PDB entry 1E79 | X-ray diffraction, 2.40 A resolution | chains G and H of the 9 polymer chains in the assembly

== Chain G ==
Name: ATP synthase gamma chain
Source organism: Bos taurus
Notes: EC 3.6.1.34
Reference sequence: P05631 (ATPG_BOVIN); residues 1-272 here correspond to UniProt positions 26-297 (UniProt number = residue number + 25)
Chain sequence (272 residues; numbered 1 to 272; the number before each row is that of its first residue):
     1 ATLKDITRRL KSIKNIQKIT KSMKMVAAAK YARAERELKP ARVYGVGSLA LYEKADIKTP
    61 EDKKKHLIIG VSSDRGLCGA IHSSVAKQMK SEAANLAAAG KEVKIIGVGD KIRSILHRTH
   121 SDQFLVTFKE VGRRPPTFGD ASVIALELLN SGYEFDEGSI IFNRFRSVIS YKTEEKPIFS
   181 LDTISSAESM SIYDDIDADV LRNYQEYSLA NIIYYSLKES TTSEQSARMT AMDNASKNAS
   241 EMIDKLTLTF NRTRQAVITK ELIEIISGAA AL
Unresolved in the structure: 62-66, 97-100
Swiss-Prot annotation at these positions:
  - modified residue: K14 (N6-acetyllysine), K24 (N6-succinyllysine), K30 (N6-acetyllysine), K90 (N6-acetyllysine), S121 (Phosphoserine), K129 (N6-acetyllysine), K172 (N6-acetyllysine), K245 (N6-succinyllysine)

== Chain H ==
Name: ATP synthase delta chain
Source organism: Bos taurus
Notes: EC 3.6.1.34
Reference sequence: P05630 (ATPD_BOVIN); residues 1-146 here correspond to UniProt positions 23-168 (UniProt number = residue number + 22)
Chain sequence (146 residues; row label = number of the first residue in the row):
     1 AEAAAAQAPA AGPGQMSFTF ASPTQVFFNS ANVRQVDVPT QTGAFGILAA HVPTLQVLRP
    61 GLVVVHAEDG TTSKYFVSSG SVTVNADSSV QLLAEEAVTL DMLDLGAAKA NLEKAQSELL
   121 GAADEATRAE IQIRIEANEA LVKALE
Unresolved in the structure: 1-14, 146
Swiss-Prot annotation at these positions:
  - modified residue (N6-acetyllysine): K114, K143

== Chain G / chain H interface ==
Pairs across the interface (37):
  P40(G) - T24(H)
  A41(G) - P23(H)
  V43(G) - T19(H)
  V43(G) - V26(H)  hydrophobic
  V43(G) - N29(H)
  Y44(G) - A21(H)
  Y44(G) - S22(H)
  Y44(G) - P23(H)
  Y44(G) - L93(H)  hydrophobic
  G47(G) - L93(H)
  S48(G) - L93(H)
  A50(G) - Q91(H)  hydrogen bond (backbone-side chain)
  L51(G) - L55(H)  hydrophobic
  L51(G) - N85(H)
  K54(G) - D87(H)  salt bridge
  K54(G) - S89(H)  hydrogen bond
  F138(G) - P23(H)  hydrophobic
  F138(G) - E95(H)
  I192(G) - P53(H)
  Y193(G) - P53(H)  hydrophobic
  Y193(G) - T54(H)
  Y193(G) - L55(H)  hydrophobic
  Y193(G) - V84(H)
  Y193(G) - N85(H)  hydrogen bond
  D194(G) - P53(H)
  D194(G) - T54(H)
  L201(G) - L55(H)  hydrophobic
  N203(G) - V57(H)
  Y204(G) - V57(H)
  Y204(G) - T83(H)  hydrogen bond
  Y207(G) - G80(H)
  Y207(G) - S81(H)
  Y207(G) - L93(H)
  Y207(G) - A94(H)
  Y207(G) - E95(H)  hydrogen bond (side chain-backbone)
  N211(G) - L93(H)
  Y214(G) - P23(H)  hydrogen bond (side chain-backbone)
Also at the interface, not in a pair above, chain G (22 interface residues in all): D195, I196, V200
Also at the interface, not in a pair above, chain H (27 interface residues in all): Q25, Q41, Q56, V82, A86

== In short ==
The interface between chain G and chain H involves 22 residues on one side and 27 on the other, with 6
hydrogen bonds and 1 salt bridge. Polar contacts include K54(G)-D87(H), A50(G)-Q91(H) and K54(G)-S89(H).
Chain G is ATP synthase gamma chain and chain H is ATP synthase delta chain, both from Bos taurus; the
structure, Bovine F1-ATPase inhibited by DCCD (dicyclohexylcarbodiimide), was determined by X-ray diffraction.
